PDB entry 3ZP6 | X-ray diffraction, 2.60 A resolution | chains E and F

[Chain E]
Molecule: Haemagglutinin
From: Influenza A virus
Notes: fragment: ha1 of trypsin released ectodomain, residues 1-340
Reference sequence: Q6DQ34 (Q6DQ34_9INFA); residues -11 to 328 here correspond to UniProt positions 1-340 (UniProt number = residue number + 12)
Amino-acid sequence (340 residues; row label = number of the first residue in the row; numbers below 1 keep their minus sign (Met-11 is residue -11)):
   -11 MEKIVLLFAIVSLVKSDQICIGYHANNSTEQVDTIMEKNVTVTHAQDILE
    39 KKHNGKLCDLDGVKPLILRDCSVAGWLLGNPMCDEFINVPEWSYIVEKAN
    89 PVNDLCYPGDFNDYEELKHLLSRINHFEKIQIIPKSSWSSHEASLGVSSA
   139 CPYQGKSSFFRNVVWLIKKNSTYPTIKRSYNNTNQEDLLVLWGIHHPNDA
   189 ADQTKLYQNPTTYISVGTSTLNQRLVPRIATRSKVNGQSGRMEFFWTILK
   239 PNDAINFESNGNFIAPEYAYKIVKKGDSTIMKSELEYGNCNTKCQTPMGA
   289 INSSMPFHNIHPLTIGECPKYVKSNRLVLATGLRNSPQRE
Disordered / not traced: -11 to 4, 326-328
Differences from the reference sequence: conflict Lys40 (Thr52 in Q6DQ34); engineered mutation Asp190 (Glu202 in Q6DQ34)
Disulfides: Cys46-Cys278, Cys59-Cys71, Cys94-Cys139, Cys282-Cys306
Covalent attachments: N-acetylglucosamine (NAG) linked to Asn27, Asn169

[Chain F]
Molecule: Haemagglutinin
From: Influenza A virus
Notes: fragment: ha2 of trypsin released ectodomain, residues 347-506
Reference sequence: Q6DQ34 (Q6DQ34_9INFA); residues 1-160 here correspond to UniProt positions 347-506 (UniProt number = residue number + 346)
Amino-acid sequence (160 residues; row label = number of the first residue in the row):
     1 GLFGAIAGFIEGGWQGMVDGWYGYHHSNEQGSGYAADKESTQKAIDGVTN
    51 KVNSIIDKMNTQFEAVGREFNNLERRIENLNKKMEDGFLDVWTYNAELLV
   101 LMENERTLDFHDSNVKNLYDKVRLQLRDNAKELGNGCFEFYHKCDNECME
   151 SVRNGTYDYP
Disordered / not traced: 159-160
Disulfides: Cys144-Cys148

[How chain E and chain F interact]
Cross-chain cystine bridges: Cys8(E)-Cys137(F)
Residue-residue contacts (104; chain E residue first):
  Asp5(E) with Ser27(F); Asn28(F); Glu139(F); Phe140(F), hydrogen bond (backbone-backbone); Lys143(F); Cys144(F), hydrogen bond (side chain-backbone)
  Gln6(E) with His26(F); Ser27(F), hydrogen bond (backbone-backbone); Leu133(F); Phe138(F); Met149(F)
  Ile7(E) with His25(F); Cys137(F); Phe138(F), hydrogen bond (backbone-backbone); Phe140(F), hydrophobic
  Cys8(E) with Trp14(F); Gly23(F); Tyr24(F); His25(F), hydrogen bond (backbone-backbone); Gly136(F); Cys137(F), disulfide
  Ile9(E) with Ile10(F); Trp14(F); Gly23(F); Tyr24(F), hydrophobic; Leu118(F), hydrophobic; Tyr119(F), hydrophobic; Val122(F), hydrophobic; Gly136(F), hydrogen bond (backbone-backbone)
  Gly10(E) with Trp14(F); Met17(F); Tyr22(F); Gly23(F), hydrogen bond (backbone-backbone)
  Tyr11(E) with Ile6(F); Ala7(F), hydrogen bond (side chain-backbone); Ile10(F), hydrogen bond (side chain-backbone); Glu11(F); Gly12(F); Gly13(F); Trp14(F), hydrogen bond (backbone-backbone); Met17(F); Trp21(F)
  His12(E) with Met17(F), hydrogen bond (side chain-backbone); Val18(F); Gly20(F); Trp21(F), hydrogen bond (backbone-backbone)
  Ala13(E) with Gly13(F); Trp14(F), hydrogen bond (backbone-backbone); Gln15(F)
  Asn14(E) with Gln15(F), hydrogen bond (backbone-side chain)
  Val20(E) with Asn104(F)
  Asp21(E) with Leu101(F); Asn104(F), hydrogen bond (backbone-side chain)
  Thr22(E) with Leu101(F); Asn104(F); Glu105(F)
  Ile23(E) with Leu101(F), hydrophobic
  Met24(E) with Glu105(F)
  Val30(E) with Leu108(F), hydrophobic
  His32(E) with Trp21(F)
  Gln34(E) with Val52(F)
  Glu103(E) with Glu69(F); Phe70(F); Asn71(F)
  Lys106(E) with Glu69(F), salt bridge
  Lys270(E) with Glu69(F), salt bridge
  Pro294(E) with Ile56(F), hydrophobic
  Phe295(E) with Met59(F), hydrophobic; Gln62(F); Ala96(F), hydrophobic
  Pro300(E) with Ala65(F)
  Leu301(E) with Ala65(F), hydrophobic
  Lys308(E) with Met59(F); Asn60(F); Gln62(F); Glu64(F), salt bridge
  Tyr309(E) with Gln62(F), hydrogen bond (backbone-side chain); Leu89(F), hydrophobic
  Val310(E) with Gln62(F); Thr93(F)
  Lys311(E) with Asp86(F), salt bridge; Asp90(F), salt bridge; Thr93(F), hydrogen bond (backbone-side chain)
  Ser312(E) with Thr93(F); Glu97(F), hydrogen bond
  Leu315(E) with Glu97(F)
  Val316(E) with Val100(F); Asn104(F), hydrogen bond (backbone-side chain)
  Leu317(E) with Ile55(F), hydrophobic; Val100(F), hydrophobic; Asn104(F)
  Ala318(E) with Asn104(F), hydrogen bond (backbone-side chain); Thr107(F)
  Thr319(E) with Trp21(F); Val48(F); Thr107(F); His111(F), hydrogen bond (backbone-side chain)
  Gly320(E) with Trp21(F); Leu108(F); His111(F), hydrogen bond (backbone-side chain)
  Leu321(E) with Tyr22(F), hydrophobic; His111(F)
  Ser324(E) with Gly12(F); Gly13(F), hydrogen bond (side chain-backbone)
Other interface residues (no listed pair), chain E (44 interface residues in all): Asn15, Val28, Thr31, Ile36, Glu85, Arg322
Other interface residues (no listed pair), chain F (67 interface residues in all): Glu29, Val66, Gly67, Glu74, Trp92, Leu98, Met102, Val115, Leu126, Val152, Arg153

[In short]
44 residues of chain E and 67 residues of chain F are in contact, with 1 disulfide bond, 23 hydrogen bonds and
5 salt bridges. Among the polar pairs are Lys106(E)-Glu69(F), Lys270(E)-Glu69(F) and Lys308(E)-Glu64(F).
N-acetylglucosamine is covalently linked to Asn27(E) and Asn169(E).
Chain E is Haemagglutinin and chain F is Haemagglutinin, both from Influenza A virus; the structure, INFLUENZA
VIRUS (VN1194) H5 E190D mutant HA with LSTc, was determined by X-ray diffraction together with 3ZP0, 3ZP1,
3ZP2, 3ZP3, 3ZPA and 3ZPB from the same study.
